PDB entry 9DWF | electron microscopy, 3.10 A resolution | chains H and J of the 11 polymer chains in the assembly

== Chain H ==
Name: Histone H2B type 1-C/E/F/G/I
From: Homo sapiens
UniProtKB: P62807 (H2B1C_HUMAN); residues 1-125 here correspond to UniProt positions 2-126 (UniProt number = residue number + 1)
Sequence (125 residues; row label = number of the first residue in the row):
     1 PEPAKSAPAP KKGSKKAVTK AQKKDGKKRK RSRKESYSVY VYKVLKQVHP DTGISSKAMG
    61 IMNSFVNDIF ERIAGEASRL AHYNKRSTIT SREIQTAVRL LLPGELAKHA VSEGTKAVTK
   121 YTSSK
Disordered / not traced: 1-33, 125
Swiss-Prot annotation at these positions:
  - modified residue: Pro1 (N-acetylproline), Glu2 (ADP-ribosyl glutamic acid), Lys5 (N6-(2-hydroxyisobutyryl)lysine), Ser6 (ADP-ribosylserine), Lys11 (N6-(beta-hydroxybutyryl)lysine), Lys12 (N6-(2-hydroxyisobutyryl)lysine), Ser14 (Phosphoserine), Lys15 (N6-acetyllysine), Lys16 (N6-(beta-hydroxybutyryl)lysine), Lys20 (N6-(2-hydroxyisobutyryl)lysine), Lys23 (N6-(2-hydroxyisobutyryl)lysine), Lys24 (N6-(2-hydroxyisobutyryl)lysine), Lys34 (N6-(2-hydroxyisobutyryl)lysine), Glu35 (PolyADP-ribosyl glutamic acid), Ser36 (Phosphoserine), Lys43 (N6-(2-hydroxyisobutyryl)lysine), Lys46 (N6-(2-hydroxyisobutyryl)lysine), Lys57 (N6,N6-dimethyllysine), Arg79 (Dimethylated arginine), Lys85 (N6,N6,N6-trimethyllysine) and 6 more in UniProt
  - glycosylation: Ser112 (O-linked (GlcNAc) serine)
  - cross-link (Glycyl lysine isopeptide (Lys-Gly)): Lys5 (interchain with G-Cter in SUMO2), Lys20 (interchain with G-Cter in SUMO2), Lys34 (interchain with G-Cter in ubiquitin), Lys120 (interchain with G-Cter in ubiquitin)

== Chain J ==
Molecule: 601 J strand (non-damaged strand)
Sequence (147 nucleotides; numbered 1 to 147; the number before each row is that of its first residue):
     1 ATCGGATGTA TATATCTGAC ACGTGCCTGG AGACTAGGGA GTAATCCCCT TGGCGGTTAA
    61 AACGCGGGGG ACAGCGCGTA CGTGCGTTTA AGCGGTGCTA GAGCTGTCTA CGACCAATTG
   121 AGCGGCCTCG GCACCGGGAT TCTCGAT

== Interface between chain H and chain J ==
Residue-residue contacts - 12 pairs, chain H then chain J:
  Tyr42(H) - DA21(J)  sugar contact
  Tyr42(H) - DC22(J)  hydrogen bond to the phosphate
  Gly53(H) - DA21(J)  phosphate contact
  Ile54(H) - DA21(J)  hydrogen bond to the phosphate
  Ser55(H) - DC20(J)  phosphate contact
  Ser56(H) - DC20(J)  hydrogen bond to the phosphate
  Arg86(H) - DA40(J)  phosphate contact
  Arg86(H) - DG41(J)  salt bridge to the phosphate
  Ser87(H) - DG39(J)  hydrogen bond to the phosphate
  Ser87(H) - DA40(J)  hydrogen bond to the phosphate
  Thr88(H) - DG39(J)  phosphate contact
  Thr88(H) - DA40(J)  hydrogen bond to the phosphate
Also at the interface, not in a pair above, chain H (10 interface residues in all): Lys57, Lys85

== Summary ==
10 residues of chain H face 6 of chain J across their interface; the contacts include 6 hydrogen bonds and 1
salt bridge. Polar pairs include Tyr42(H)-DC22(J), Ile54(H)-DA21(J) and Ser56(H)-DC20(J).
Chain H is Histone H2B type 1-C/E/F/G/I (Homo sapiens) and chain J is 601 J strand (non-damaged strand); the
structure, Nucleosome containing a 1-nt gap at SHL-4.5, was determined by electron microscopy.
